Entry 3J04 (electron microscopy, 20.00 A resolution (very low resolution: no residue pairs are listed; an interface is given only as per-side residue counts)); this record covers chains A and D of the 6 polymer chains in the assembly.

# Chain A (and D)
Protein: Myosin-11
From: Gallus gallus
Notes: fragment: meromyosin subfragment; chain D of this document is another copy of the same molecule, construct and numbering; everything in this record applies to it too
UniProtKB: P10587 (MYH11_CHICK); residue numbers follow UniProt; this construct covers 2-910
Amino-acid sequence (909 residues; row label = number of the first residue in the row):
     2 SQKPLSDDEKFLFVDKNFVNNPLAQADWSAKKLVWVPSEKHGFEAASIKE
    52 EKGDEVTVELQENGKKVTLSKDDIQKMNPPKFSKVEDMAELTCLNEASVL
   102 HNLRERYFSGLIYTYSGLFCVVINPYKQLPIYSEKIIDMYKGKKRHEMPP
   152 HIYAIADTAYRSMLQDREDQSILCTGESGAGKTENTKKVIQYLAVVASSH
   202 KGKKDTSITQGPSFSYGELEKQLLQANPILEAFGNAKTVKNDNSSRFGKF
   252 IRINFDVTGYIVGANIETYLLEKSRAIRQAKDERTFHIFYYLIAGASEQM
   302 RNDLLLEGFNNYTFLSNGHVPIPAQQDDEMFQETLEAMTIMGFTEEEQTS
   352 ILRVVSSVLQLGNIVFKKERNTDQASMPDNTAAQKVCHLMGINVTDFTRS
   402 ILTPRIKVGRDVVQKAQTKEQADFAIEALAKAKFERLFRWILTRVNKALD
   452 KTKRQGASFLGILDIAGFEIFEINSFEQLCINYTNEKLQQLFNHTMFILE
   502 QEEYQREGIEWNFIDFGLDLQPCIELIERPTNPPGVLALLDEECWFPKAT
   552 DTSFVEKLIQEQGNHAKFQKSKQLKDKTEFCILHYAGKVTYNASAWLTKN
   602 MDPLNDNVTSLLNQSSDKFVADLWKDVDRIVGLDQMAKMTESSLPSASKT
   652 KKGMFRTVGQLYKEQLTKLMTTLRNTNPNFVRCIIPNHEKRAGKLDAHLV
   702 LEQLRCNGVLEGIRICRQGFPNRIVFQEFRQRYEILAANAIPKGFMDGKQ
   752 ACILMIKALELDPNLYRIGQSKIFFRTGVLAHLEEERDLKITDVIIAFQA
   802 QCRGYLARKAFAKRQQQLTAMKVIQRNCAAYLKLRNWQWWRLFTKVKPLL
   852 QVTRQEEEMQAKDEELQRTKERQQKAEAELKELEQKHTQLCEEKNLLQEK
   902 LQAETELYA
Unresolved in the structure: 452-457
UniProt features mapped onto this chain:
  - region (Actin-binding): L667 to H689, R768 to A782
  - binding site (ATP): G177 to T184
  - modified residue: S2 (Blocked amino end (Ser)), K128 (N6,N6,N6-trimethyllysine)

# Interface between chain A and chain D
At this resolution (20 A) residue pairs are not listed: 21 residues of chain A and 19 of chain D lie at the interface.

# In short
Chain A and chain D form an interface of 21 and 19 residues respectively. Curated annotation (UniProt) lists 8
ATP-binding residues on chain A.
Both chains are Myosin-11 (Gallus gallus). Entry 3J04 (EM structure of the heavy meromyosin subfragment of
Chick smooth muscle Myosin with regulatory light chain ...) was determined by electron microscopy.
